PDB entry 6Z1R | electron microscopy, 3.29 A resolution | chains D and J of the 21 polymer chains in the assembly

== Chain D ==
Molecule: ATP synthase subunit beta, mitochondrial
From: Bos taurus
Notes: EC 7.1.2.2
UniProtKB: P00829 (ATPB_BOVIN); residues 1-482 here correspond to UniProt positions 47-528 (UniProt number = residue number + 46)
Chain sequence (482 residues; numbered 1 to 482; the number before each row is that of its first residue):
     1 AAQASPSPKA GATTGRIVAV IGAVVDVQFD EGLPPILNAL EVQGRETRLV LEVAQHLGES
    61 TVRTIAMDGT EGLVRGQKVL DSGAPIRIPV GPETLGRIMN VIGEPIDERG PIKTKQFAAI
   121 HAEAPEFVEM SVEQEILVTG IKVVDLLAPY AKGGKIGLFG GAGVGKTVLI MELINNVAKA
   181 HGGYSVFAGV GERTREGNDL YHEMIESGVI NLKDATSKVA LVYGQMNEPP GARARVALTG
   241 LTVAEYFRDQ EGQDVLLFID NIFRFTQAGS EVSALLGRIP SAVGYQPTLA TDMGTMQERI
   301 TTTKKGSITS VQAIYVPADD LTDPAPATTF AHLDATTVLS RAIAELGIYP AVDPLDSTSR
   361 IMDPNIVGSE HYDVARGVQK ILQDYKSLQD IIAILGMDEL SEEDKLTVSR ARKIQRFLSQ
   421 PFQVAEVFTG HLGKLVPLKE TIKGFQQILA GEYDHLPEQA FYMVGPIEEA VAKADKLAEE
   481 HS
Unresolved in the structure: 1-12, 482
Ion coordination: Mg2+: Thr-167 (together with ADP)
Residues lining bound ligands:
  - ADP (adenosine-5'-diphosphate): Ala-162, Gly-163, Val-164, Gly-165, Lys-166, Thr-167, Val-168, Glu-196, Tyr-349, Phe-422, Ala-425, Phe-428, Thr-429
  - ATP (adenosine-5'-triphosphate): Ser-359, Met-362, Asp-363, Tyr-372, Arg-376
Curated features (UniProtKB/Swiss-Prot):
  - binding site (ADP): Gly-163, Val-164, Gly-165, Lys-166, Thr-167, Val-168
  - binding site (ATP): Gly-163, Gly-165, Lys-166, Thr-167, Val-168, Arg-193
  - binding site (phosphate): Gly-163, Val-164, Gly-165, Lys-166, Thr-167
  - binding site (Mg(2+)): Thr-167, Glu-192
  - modified residue: Lys-78 (N6-acetyllysine), Lys-115 (N6-acetyllysine), Lys-152 (N6-acetyllysine), Lys-213 (N6-acetyllysine), Lys-218 (N6-acetyllysine), Thr-266 (Phosphothreonine), Ser-369 (Phosphoserine), Lys-380 (N6-acetyllysine), Ser-387 (Phosphoserine), Lys-434 (N6-acetyllysine), Lys-439 (N6-acetyllysine), Lys-476 (N6-acetyllysine)
  - glycosylation: Ser-60 (O-linked (GlcNAc) serine)

== Chain J ==
Molecule: ATPase inhibitor, mitochondrial
From: Bos taurus
UniProtKB: P01096 (ATIF1_BOVIN); residues 1-60 here correspond to UniProt positions 26-85 (UniProt number = residue number + 25)
Chain sequence (66 residues; numbered 1 to 66; the number before each row is that of its first residue):
     1 GSESGDNVRS SAGAVRDAGG AFGKREQAEE ERYFRARAKE QLAALKKHHE NEISHHAKEI
    61 HHHHHH
Unresolved in the structure: 1-7, 55-66
Construct notes: expression tag (61-66)
Curated features (UniProtKB/Swiss-Prot):
  - region: Gly-1 to Gln-27 (N-terminal inhibitory region), His-49 to Ile-60 (Antiparallel alpha-helical coiled coil region)
  - site (Participates in pH sensing): Glu-26, His-49

== Chain D / chain J interface ==
Residue-residue contacts (42; chain D residue first):
  Leu-346(D) with Gln-27(J)
  Gln-383(D) with Ala-12(J)
  Tyr-385(D) with Glu-30(J), hydrogen bond
  Lys-386(D) with Ala-12(J); Gly-13(J), hydrogen bond (backbone-backbone)
  Gln-389(D) with Arg-16(J); Glu-26(J)
  Asp-390(D) with Ala-12(J); Gly-13(J), hydrogen bond (side chain-backbone); Ala-14(J), hydrogen bond (side chain-backbone); Val-15(J), hydrogen bond (side chain-backbone)
  Ile-392(D) with Glu-26(J)
  Ala-393(D) with Val-15(J), hydrophobic; Arg-25(J), hydrogen bond (backbone-side chain); Glu-26(J)
  Ile-394(D) with Phe-22(J), hydrophobic
  Gly-396(D) with Glu-29(J)
  Met-397(D) with Glu-29(J), hydrogen bond (backbone-side chain); Tyr-33(J), hydrophobic; Phe-34(J), hydrophobic
  Lys-405(D) with Tyr-33(J), hydrogen bond
  Val-408(D) with Glu-30(J); Phe-34(J), hydrophobic
  Ser-409(D) with Phe-34(J)
  Arg-412(D) with Glu-30(J), salt bridge; Glu-31(J), salt bridge; Phe-34(J)
  Arg-416(D) with Glu-31(J), salt bridge
  Asp-454(D) with Gln-41(J)
  His-455(D) with Gln-41(J)
  Leu-456(D) with Gln-41(J)
  Pro-457(D) with Ala-38(J), hydrophobic; Gln-41(J); Leu-42(J), hydrophobic
  Gln-459(D) with Ala-38(J)
  Ala-474(D) with Leu-45(J)
  Asp-475(D) with His-49(J), salt bridge
  Ala-478(D) with Leu-42(J); Leu-45(J), hydrophobic; Lys-46(J), hydrogen bond (backbone-side chain)
  Glu-479(D) with Lys-46(J)
  His-481(D) with Lys-46(J)
Other interface residues (no listed pair), chain D (30 interface residues in all): Ser-387, Asp-398, Glu-458, Leu-477
Other interface residues (no listed pair), chain J (22 interface residues in all): Ser-11, Asp-17

== Summary ==
Chain D and chain J form an interface of 30 and 22 residues respectively, with 9 hydrogen bonds and 4 salt
bridges. Polar pairs include Arg-412(D)/Glu-30(J), Arg-412(D)/Glu-31(J) and Arg-416(D)/Glu-31(J). Bound to
chain D: ATP and ADP.
Here chain D is ATP synthase subunit beta, mitochondrial and chain J is ATPase inhibitor, mitochondrial, both
from Bos taurus. Entry 6Z1R (bovine ATP synthase F1-peripheral stalk domain, state 2) was determined by
electron microscopy together with 6Z1U, 6ZG7, 6ZG8 and 6ZIK from the same study.
